PDB entry 8T7R | X-ray diffraction, 3.84 A resolution | chains T and b of the 50 polymer chains in the assembly

== Chain T (and b) ==
Molecule: Beta-2-microglobulin
Organism: Homo sapiens
Notes: chain b of this document is another copy of the same molecule, construct and numbering; everything in this record applies to it too
Reference sequence: P61769 (B2MG_HUMAN); residues 1-99 here correspond to UniProt positions 21-119 (UniProt number = residue number + 20)
Amino-acid sequence (99 residues; each row starts with the number of its first residue):
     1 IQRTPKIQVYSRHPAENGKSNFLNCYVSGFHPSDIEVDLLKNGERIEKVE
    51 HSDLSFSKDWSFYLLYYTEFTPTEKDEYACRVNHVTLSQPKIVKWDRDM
Disulfide bonds: Cys25-Cys80
Curated features (UniProtKB/Swiss-Prot):
  - modified residue: Gln2 (Pyrrolidone carboxylic acid)
  - glycosylation: Ile1 (N-linked (Glc) (glycation) isoleucine), Lys19 (N-linked (Glc) (glycation) lysine), Lys41 (N-linked (Glc) (glycation) lysine), Lys48 (N-linked (Glc) (glycation) lysine), Lys58 (N-linked (Glc) (glycation) lysine), Lys91 (N-linked (Glc) (glycation) lysine), Lys94 (N-linked (Glc) (glycation) lysine)

== Interface between chain T and chain b ==
Contacting residue pairs (11; chain T residue first):
  Asn42(T) - Asn42(b)
  Asn42(T) - Lys75(b)
  Asn42(T) - Glu77(b)
  Gly43(T) - Asn42(b)
  Gly43(T) - Gly43(b)
  Glu44(T) - Glu77(b)
  Glu44(T) - Lys94(b)  salt bridge
  Lys75(T) - Lys75(b)
  Asp76(T) - Lys75(b)
  Ile92(T) - Glu44(b)
  Lys94(T) - Glu44(b)  salt bridge

== Overview ==
7 residues of chain T and 6 residues of chain b are in contact, with 2 salt bridges. The salt-bridged pair is
Glu44(T)-Lys94(b).
Chain T and chain b are both Beta-2-microglobulin (Homo sapiens); the structure, Crystal structure of human
leukocyte antigen A*0101 in complex with the Fab of alloreactive antibody E07, was determined by X-ray
diffraction together with 8T6M from the same study.
